Entry 7TE9 (electron microscopy, 3.92 A resolution); this record covers chains A and D of the 8 polymer chains in the assembly.

# Chain A
Protein: Glutamate receptor ionotropic, NMDA 1
Organism: Rattus norvegicus
UniProtKB: P35439 (NMDZ1_RAT), isoform P35439-7; residues 1-859 here = UniProt positions 1-859
Sequence (862 residues; row label = number of the first residue in the row):
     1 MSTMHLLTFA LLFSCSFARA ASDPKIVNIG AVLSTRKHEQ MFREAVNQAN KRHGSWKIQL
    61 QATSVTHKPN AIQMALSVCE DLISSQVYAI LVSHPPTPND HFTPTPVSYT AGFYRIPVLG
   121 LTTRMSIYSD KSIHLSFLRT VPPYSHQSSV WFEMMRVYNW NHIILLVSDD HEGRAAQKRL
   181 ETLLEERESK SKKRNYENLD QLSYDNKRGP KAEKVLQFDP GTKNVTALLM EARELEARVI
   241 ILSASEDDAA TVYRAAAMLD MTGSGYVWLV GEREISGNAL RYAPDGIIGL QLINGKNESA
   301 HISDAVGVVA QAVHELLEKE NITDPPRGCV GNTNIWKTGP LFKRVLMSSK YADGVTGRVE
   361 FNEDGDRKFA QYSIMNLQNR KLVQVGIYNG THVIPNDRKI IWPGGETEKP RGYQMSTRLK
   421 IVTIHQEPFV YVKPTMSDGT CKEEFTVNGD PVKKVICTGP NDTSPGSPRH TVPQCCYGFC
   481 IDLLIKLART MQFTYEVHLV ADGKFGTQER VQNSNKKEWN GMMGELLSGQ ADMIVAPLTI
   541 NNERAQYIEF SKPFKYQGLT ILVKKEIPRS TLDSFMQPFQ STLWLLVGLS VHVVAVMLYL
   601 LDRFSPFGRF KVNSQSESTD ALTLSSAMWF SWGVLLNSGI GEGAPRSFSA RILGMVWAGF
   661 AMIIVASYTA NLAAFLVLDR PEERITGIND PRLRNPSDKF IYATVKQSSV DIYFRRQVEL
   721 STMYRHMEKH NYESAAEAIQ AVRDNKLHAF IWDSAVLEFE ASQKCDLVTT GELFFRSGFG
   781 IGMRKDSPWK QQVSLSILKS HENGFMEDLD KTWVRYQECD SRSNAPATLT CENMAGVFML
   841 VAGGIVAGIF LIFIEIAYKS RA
Unresolved in the structure: 1-24, 53-57, 95-102, 191-204, 606-622
Construct notes: conflict Ser-22 (Cys in P35439), Gln-61 (Asn in P35439), Asp-260 (Asn in P35439), Gln-371 (Asn in P35439), Gln-492 (Asn in P35439), Gln-512 (Asn in P35439), Gln-615 (Glu in P35439), Ser-616 (Glu in P35439), Ser-618 (Glu in P35439), Thr-619 (Glu in P35439), Gln-792 (Asn in P35439), Cys-831 (Phe in P35439); expression tag (860-862)
Disulfide bonds: Cys-79/Cys-329, Cys-441/Cys-475, Cys-457/Cys-476, Cys-765/Cys-819

# Chain D
Protein: Glutamate receptor ionotropic, NMDA 2B
Organism: Rattus norvegicus
UniProtKB: Q00960 (NMDE2_RAT); residue numbers follow UniProt; this construct covers 31-852
Sequence (822 residues; each row starts with the number of its first residue):
    31 SPPSIGIAVI LVGTSDEVAI KDAHEKDDFH HLSVVPRVEL VAMNETDPKS IITRICDLMS
    91 DRKIQGVVFA DDTDQEAIAQ ILDFISAQTL TPILGIHGGS SMIMADKDES SMFFQFGPSI
   151 EQQASVMLNI MEEYDWYIFS IVTTYFPGYQ DFVNKIRSTI ENSFVGWELE EVLLLDMSLD
   211 DGDSKIQNQL KKLQSPIILL YCTKEEATYI FEVANSVGLT GYGYTWIVPS LVAGDTDTVP
   271 SEFPTGLISV SYDEWDYGLP ARVRDGIAII TTAASDMLSE HSFIPEPKSS CYNTHEKRIY
   331 QSNMLNRYLI NVTFEGRDLS FSEDGYQMHP KLVIILLNKE RKWERVGKWK DKSLQMKYYV
   391 WPRMCPETEE QEDDHLSIVT LEEAPFVIVE SVDPLSGTCM RNTVPCQKRI ISENKTDEEP
   451 GYIKKCCKGF CIDILKKISK SVKFTYDLYL VTNGKHGKKI NGTWNGMIGE VVMKRAYMAV
   511 GSLTINEERS EVVDFSVPFI ETGISVMVSR SNGTVSPSAF LEPFSACVWV MMFVMLLIVS
   571 AVAVFVFEYF SPVGYNRSLA DGREPGGPSV TIGKAIWLLW GLVFNNSVPV QNPKGTTSKI
   631 MVSVWAFFAV IFLASYTANL AAFMIQEEYV DQVSGLSDKK FQRPNDFSPP FRFGTVPNGS
   691 TERNIRNNYA EMHAYMGKFN QRGVDDALLS LKTGKLDAFI YDAAVLNYMA GRDEGCKLVT
   751 IGSGKVFAST GYGIAIQKDS GWKRQVDLAI LQLFGDGEME ELEALWLTGI CHNEKNEVMS
   811 SQLDIDNMAG VFYMLGAAMA LSLITFISEH LFYWQFRHSF MG
Unresolved in the structure: 44, 327-328, 395-402, 580-599, 846-852
Construct notes: conflict Asp-348 (Asn in Q00960), Cys-557 (Asp in Q00960), Ser-588 (Cys in Q00960), Val-600 (Phe in Q00960), Ser-838 (Cys in Q00960), Ser-849 (Cys in Q00960)
Disulfide bonds: Cys-86/Cys-321, Cys-429/Cys-456, Cys-436/Cys-457, Cys-746/Cys-801
Curated features (UniProtKB/Swiss-Prot):
  - region: Lys-604 to Pro-623 (Pore-forming)
  - binding site (Zn(2+)): His-127, Glu-284
  - binding site (L-glutamate): Thr-514, Arg-519, Ser-690, Thr-691, Asp-732
  - site: Asn-615 (Functional determinant of NMDA receptors)
  - glycosylation (N-linked (GlcNAc...) asparagine): Asn-74, Asn-341, Asn-444, Asn-491, Asn-542, Asn-688
  - mutagenesis: His-60 (H60A: Normal zinc binding), His-127 (H127A: Reduced zinc binding), Asp-283 (D283A: Slightly reduced zinc binding), Glu-284 (E284A: Reduced zinc binding), His-311 (H311A: Normal zinc binding), His-359 (H359A: Normal zinc binding)
What the authors report for this chain:
  - allosteric site: Tyr-282 (from molecular simulation)

# Interface between chain A and chain D
Contacting residue pairs - 80 pairs, chain A then chain D:
  Ile-540(A) / Leu-781(D)  hydrophobic
  Asn-541(A) / Leu-781(D)
  Asn-542(A) / Leu-778(D)
  Asn-542(A) / Gln-782(D)  hydrogen bond
  Ala-545(A) / Leu-778(D)
  Ala-545(A) / Leu-781(D)  hydrophobic
  Gln-546(A) / Arg-774(D)  hydrogen bond (backbone-side chain)
  Gln-546(A) / Leu-778(D)
  Tyr-547(A) / Arg-774(D)
  Lys-552(A) / Phe-525(D)
  Lys-552(A) / Ser-526(D)  hydrogen bond (side chain-backbone)
  Lys-552(A) / Pro-528(D)
  Pro-553(A) / Pro-528(D)
  Tyr-556(A) / Pro-528(D)
  Tyr-556(A) / Glu-531(D)
  Tyr-556(A) / Ser-759(D)
  Tyr-556(A) / Thr-760(D)
  Tyr-556(A) / Gly-761(D)  hydrogen bond (side chain-backbone)
  Met-576(A) / Phe-637(D)  hydrophobic
  Trp-629(A) / Lys-629(D)
  Trp-629(A) / Ser-633(D)
  Leu-636(A) / Ser-633(D)
  Leu-636(A) / Ala-636(D)
  Leu-636(A) / Phe-637(D)  hydrophobic
  Leu-636(A) / Val-640(D)
  Asn-637(A) / Val-640(D)
  Ser-638(A) / Ala-636(D)
  Ile-640(A) / Lys-629(D)
  Ile-640(A) / Ser-633(D)
  Glu-642(A) / Lys-629(D)  salt bridge
  Val-665(A) / Val-640(D)  hydrophobic
  Tyr-668(A) / Ile-641(D)
  Thr-669(A) / Ala-644(D)
  Leu-672(A) / Ala-644(D)
  Leu-672(A) / Ser-645(D)
  Leu-676(A) / Asn-649(D)
  Val-677(A) / Ile-655(D)  hydrophobic
  Arg-716(A) / Gly-785(D)
  Gln-717(A) / Gly-785(D)
  Gln-717(A) / Asp-786(D)  hydrogen bond (side chain-backbone)
  Phe-774(A) / Glu-790(D)
  Phe-775(A) / Phe-784(D)
  Arg-776(A) / Glu-531(D)  salt bridge
  Arg-776(A) / Phe-784(D)
  Arg-776(A) / Trp-796(D)
  Lys-785(A) / Arg-774(D)
  Leu-798(A) / Asn-516(D)
  Lys-799(A) / Glu-517(D)
  His-801(A) / Ala-758(D)
  His-801(A) / Ser-759(D)  hydrogen bond (side chain-backbone)
  Glu-802(A) / Asn-516(D)
  Glu-802(A) / Asn-694(D)  hydrogen bond
  Glu-802(A) / Asn-698(D)
  Glu-807(A) / Val-756(D)
  Glu-807(A) / Phe-757(D)
  Ala-827(A) / Ala-652(D)
  Ala-827(A) / Phe-653(D)
  Ala-827(A) / Gln-656(D)
  Leu-829(A) / Phe-550(D)  hydrophobic
  Leu-829(A) / Glu-552(D)
  Leu-829(A) / Pro-553(D)
  Leu-829(A) / Phe-554(D)
  Cys-831(A) / Phe-554(D)  hydrophobic
  Cys-831(A) / Cys-557(D)
  Glu-832(A) / Cys-557(D)  hydrogen bond (backbone-side chain)
  Met-834(A) / Cys-557(D)  hydrophobic
  Met-834(A) / Met-561(D)  hydrophobic
  Val-837(A) / Ile-641(D)  hydrophobic
  Phe-838(A) / Met-561(D)
  Phe-838(A) / Met-565(D)  hydrophobic
  Phe-838(A) / Phe-638(D)  hydrophobic
  Val-841(A) / Met-565(D)  hydrophobic
  Val-841(A) / Val-634(D)  hydrophobic
  Gly-844(A) / Met-631(D)
  Ile-845(A) / Val-572(D)  hydrophobic
  Ile-845(A) / Met-631(D)
  Ile-852(A) / Val-572(D)  hydrophobic
  Ile-852(A) / Phe-575(D)  hydrophobic
  Glu-855(A) / Thr-627(D)
  Lys-859(A) / Tyr-579(D)
Interface residues without a listed pair, chain A (55 interface residues in all): Lys-190, Gly-641, Ala-673, Tyr-713, Leu-795, Asn-803, Thr-828, Leu-840, Ile-856
Interface residues without a listed pair, chain D (60 interface residues in all): Ile-515, Ser-520, Val-527, Val-558, Ile-568, Val-576, Asn-622, Ala-648, Lys-755, Trp-772

# In short
The interface between chain A and chain D involves 55 residues on one side and 60 on the other; the contacts
include 8 hydrogen bonds and 2 salt bridges. Among the polar pairs are Glu-642(A)/Lys-629(D),
Arg-776(A)/Glu-531(D) and Asn-542(A)/Gln-782(D). From the paper: an allosteric site at Tyr-282(D).
Here chain A is Glutamate receptor ionotropic, NMDA 1 and chain D is Glutamate receptor ionotropic, NMDA 2B,
both from Rattus norvegicus. Entry 7TE9 (Cryo-EM structure of GluN1b-2B NMDAR complexed to Fab2 class1) was
determined by electron microscopy, deposited together with 7TE4, 7TEB and 7TEE.
